1VQM - chains 0 and A of the 32 polymer chains in the assembly; structure by X-ray diffraction, 2.30 A resolution.

[Chain 0]
Molecule: 23S ribosomal RNA
Source organism: Haloarcula marismortui
Sequence (2922 nucleotides; row label = number of the first residue in the row):
     2 UUGGCUACUA UGCCAGCUGG UGGAUUGCUC GGCUCAGGCG CUGAUGAAGG ACGUGCCAAG
    62 CUGCGAUAAG CCAUGGGGAG CCGCACGGAG GCGAAGAACC AUGGAUUUCC GAAUGAGAAU
   122 CUCUCUAACA AUUGCUUCGC GCAAUGAGGA ACCCCGAGAA CUGAAACAUC UCAGUAUCGG
   182 GAGGAACAGA AAACGCAAUG UGAUGUCGUU AGUAACCGCG AGUGAACGCG AUACAGCCCA
   242 AACCGAAGCC CUCACGGGCA AUGUGGUGUC AGGGCUACCU CUCAUCAGCC GACCGUCUCG
   302 ACGAAGUCUC UUGGAACAGA GCGUGAUACA GGGUGACAAC CCCGUACUCG AGACCAGUAC
   362 GACGUGCGGU AGUGCCAGAG UAGCGGGGGU UGGAUAUCCC UCGCGAAUAA CGCAGGCAUC
   422 GACUGCGAAG GCUAAACACA ACCUGAGACC GAUAGUGAAC AAGUAGUGUG AACGAACGCU
   482 GCAAAGUACC CUCAGAAGGG AGGCGAAAUA GAGCAUGAAA UCAGUUGGCG AUCGAGCGAC
   542 AGGGCAUACA AGGUCCCUCG ACGAAUGACC GACGCGCGAG CGUCCAGUAA GACUCACGGG
   602 AAGCCGAUGU UCUGUCGUAC GUUUUGAAAA ACGAGCCAGG GAGUGUGUCU GCAUGGCAAG
   662 UCUAACCGGA GUAUCCGGGG AGGCACAGGG AAACCGACAU GGCCGCAGGG CUUUGCCCGA
   722 GGGCCGCCGU CUUCAAGGGC GGGGAGCCAU GUGGACACGA CCCGAAUCCG GACGAUCUAC
   782 GCAUGGACAA GAUGAAGCGU GCCGAAAGGC ACGUGGAAGU CUGUUAGAGU UGGUGUCCUA
   842 CAAUACCCUC UCGUGAUCUA UGUGUAGGGG UGAAAGGCCC AUCGAGUCCG GCAACAGCUG
   902 GUUCCAAUCG AAACAUGUCG AAGCAUGACC UCCGCCGAGG UAGUCUGUGA GGUAGAGCGA
   962 CCGAUUGGUG UGUCCGCCUC CGAGAGGAGU CGGCACACCU GUCAAACUCC AAACUUACAG
  1022 ACGCCGUUUG ACGCGGGGAU UCCGGUGCGC GGGGUAAGCC UGUGUACCAG GAGGGGAACA
  1082 ACCCAGAGAU AGGUUAAGGU CCCCAAGUGU GGAUUAAGUG UAAUCCUCUG AAGGUGGUCU
  1142 CGAGCCCUAG ACAGCCGGGA GGUGAGCUUA GAAGCAGCUA CCCUCUAAGA AAAGCGUAAC
  1202 AGCUUACCGG CCGAGGUUUG AGGCGCCCAA AAUGAUCGGG ACUCAAAUCC ACCACCGAGA
  1262 CCUGUCCGUA CCACUCAUAC UGGUAAUCGA GUAGAUUGGC GCUCUAAUUG GAUGGAAGUA
  1322 GGGGUGAAAA CUCCUAUGGA CCGAUUAGUG ACGAAAAUCC UGGCCAUAGU AGCAGCGAUA
  1382 GUCGGGUGAG AACCCCGACG GCCUAAUGGA UAAGGGUUCC UCAGCACUGC UGAUCAGCUG
  1442 AGGGUUAGCC GGUCCUAAGU CAUACCGCAA CUCGACUAUG ACGAAAUGGG AAACGGGUUA
  1502 AUAUUCCCGU GCCACUAUGC AGUGAAAGUU GACGCCCUGG GGUCGAUCAC GCUGGGCAUU
  1562 CGCCCAGUCG AACCGUCCAA CUCCGUGGAA GCCGUAAUGG CAGGAAGCGG ACGAACGGCG
  1622 GCAUAGGGAA ACGUGAUUCA ACCUGGGGCC CAUGAAAAGA CGAGCAUAGU GUCCGUACCG
  1682 AGAACCGACA CAGGUGUCCA UGGCGGCGAA AGCCAAGGCC UGUCGGGAGC AACCAACGUU
  1742 AGGGAAUUCG GCAAGUUAGU CCCGUACCUU CGGAAGAAGG GAUGCCUGCU CCGGAACGGA
  1802 GCAGGUCGCA GUGACUCGGA AGCUCGGACU GUCUAGUAAC AACAUAGGUG ACCGCAAAUC
  1862 CGCAAGGACU CGUACGGUCA CUGAAUCCUG CCCAGUGCAG GUAUCUGAAC ACCUCGUACA
  1922 AGAGGACGAA GGACCUGUCA ACGGCGGGGG UAACUAUGAC CCUCUUAAGG UAGCGUAGUA
  1982 CCUUGCCGCA UCAGUAGCGG CUUGCAUGAA UGGAUUAACC AGAGCUUCAC UGUCCCAACG
  2042 UUGGGCCCGG UGAACUGUAC AUUCCAGUGC GGAGUCUGGA GACACCCAGG GGGAAGCGAA
  2102 GACCCUAUGG AGCUUUACUG CAGGCUGUCG CUGAGACGUG GUCGCCGAUG UGCAGCAUAG
  2162 GUAGGAGACA CUACACAGGU ACCCGCGCUA GCGGGCCACC GAGUCAACAG UGAAAUACUA
  2222 CCCGUCGGUG ACUGCGACUC UCACUCCGGG AGGAGGACAC CGAUAGCCGG GCAGUUUGAC
  2282 UGGGGCGGUA CGCGCUCGAA AAGAUAUCGA GCGCGCCCUA UGGCUAUCUC AGCCGGGACA
  2342 GAGACCCGGC GAAGAGUGCA AGAGCAAAAG AUAGCUUGAC AGUGUUCUUC CCAACGAGGA
  2402 ACGCUGACGC GAAAGCGUGG UCUAGCGAAC CAAUUAGCCU GCUUGAUGCG GGCAAUUGAU
  2462 GACAGAAAAG CUACCCUAGG GAUAACAGAG UCGUCACUCG CAAGAGCACA UAUCGACCGA
  2522 GUGGCUUGCU ACCUCGAUGU CGGUUCCCUC CAUCCUGCCC GUGCAGAAGC GGGCAAGGGU
  2582 GAGGUUGUUC GCCUAUUAAA GGAGGUCGUG AGCUGGGUUU AGACCGUCGU GAGACAGGUC
  2642 GGCUGCUAUC UACUGGGUGU GUAAUGGUGU CUGACAAGAA CGACCGUAUA GUACGAGAGG
  2702 AACUACGGUU GGUGGCCACU GGUGUACCGG UUGUUCGAGA GAGCACGUGC CGGGUAGCCA
  2762 CGCCACACGG GGUAAGAGCU GAACGCAUCU AAGCUCGAAA CCCACUUGGA AAAGAGACAC
  2822 CGCCGAGGUC CCGCGUACAA GACGCGGUCG AUAGACUCGG GGUGUGCGCG UCGAGGUAAC
  2882 GAGACGUUAA GCCCACGAGC ACUAACAGAC CAAAGCCAUC AU
Unresolved in the structure: 2-9, 126-127, 715, 971-998, 1560, 1952-1963, 2137-2236, 2339-2343, 2665-2666, 2915-2923
Differences from the reference sequence: modified residue (628, 2587-2588, 2619, 2621)
Modified positions: 1MA (6-hydro-1-methyladenosine-5'-monophosphate) at position 628, OMU (o2'-methyluridine 5'-monophosphate) at position 2587, OMG (o2'-methylguanosine-5'-monophosphate) at position 2588, UR3 (3-methyluridine-5'-monophoshate) at position 2619, PSU (pseudouridine-5'-monophosphate) at position 2621
Bound ions: Mg2+ site 1 near G28 (its only coordinating residue here); Sr2+ site 1: C34, U457; Na+ site 1: C40, C443; Na+ site 2: G56, A59, G61; Sr2+ site 2: C85, A86, C87 (shared with 1 residue of chain T); Na+ site 3 near U108 (its only coordinating residue here); Na+ site 4: C141, G142; Na+ site 5 near U146 (its only coordinating residue here); Sr2+ site 3: G147, A183 (shared with 1 residue of chain M); Mg2+ site 2: C162, U2276; Mg2+ site 3: A165, A167, C168; Na+ site 6: A165, A166, A167; 47 more Mg2+ sites not listed; 53 more Na+ sites not listed; 2 more K+ sites not listed; 75 more Sr2+ sites not listed

[Chain A]
Molecule: 50S ribosomal protein L2P
Source organism: Haloarcula marismortui
UniProt: P20276 (RL2_HALMA); residues 0-239 here = UniProt positions 0-239
Amino-acid sequence (240 residues; numbered 0 to 239; the number before each row is that of its first residue; numbering starts at 0):
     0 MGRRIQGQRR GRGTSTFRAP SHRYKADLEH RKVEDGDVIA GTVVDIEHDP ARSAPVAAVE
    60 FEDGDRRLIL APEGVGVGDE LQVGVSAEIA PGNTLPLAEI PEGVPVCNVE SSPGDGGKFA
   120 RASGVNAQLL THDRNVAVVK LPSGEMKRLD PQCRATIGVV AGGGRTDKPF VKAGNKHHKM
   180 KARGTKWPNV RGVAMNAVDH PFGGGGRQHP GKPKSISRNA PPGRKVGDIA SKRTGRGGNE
Unresolved in the structure: 0, 238-239
Bound ions: Mg2+ site 1 near Leu27 (its only coordinating residue here); Sr2+ site 1 near Glu28 (its only coordinating residue here); Mg2+ site 2: Asn188 (shared with A1845(0), U1846(0) of chain 0); Sr2+ site 2: Phe201, Gly203 (shared with A2633(0) of chain 0)

[Chain 0 / chain A interface]
Pairs across the interface (251; chain 0 residue first):
  C781(0) with Thr15(A), hydrogen bond to the sugar
  G782(0) with Ser14(A), hydrogen bond to the sugar; Thr15(A), hydrogen bond to the sugar
  C783(0) with Ser14(A), sugar contact; His21(A), hydrogen bond to the phosphate; Lys180(A), phosphate contact
  A784(0) with His21(A), salt bridge to the phosphate; Arg22(A), salt bridge to the phosphate
  G820(0) with Lys171(A), salt bridge to the phosphate; Ala172(A), hydrogen bond to the base; Gly173(A), hydrogen bond to the base
  A857(0) with Ala172(A), base contact; Gly173(A), phosphate contact; His176(A), sugar contact; His177(A), salt bridge to the phosphate; Trp186(A), base contact
  U866(0) with Arg11(A), hydrogen bond to the phosphate; Thr13(A), sugar contact
  A867(0) with Arg11(A), salt bridge to the phosphate
  G870(0) with Arg3(A), salt bridge to the phosphate
  G871(0) with Arg2(A), hydrogen bond to the base; Arg3(A), salt bridge to the phosphate; Arg8(A), salt bridge to the phosphate; Arg11(A), phosphate contact
  U872(0) with Arg2(A), hydrogen bond to the base; Arg8(A), hydrogen bond to the base; Thr13(A), hydrogen bond to the phosphate; Phe16(A), phosphate contact
  G873(0) with Arg2(A), base contact; Arg8(A), hydrogen bond to the base; Thr15(A), phosphate contact; Lys185(A), salt bridge to the phosphate; Asp198(A), hydrogen bond to the base
  A874(0) with Lys185(A), salt bridge to the phosphate; Pro187(A), sugar contact; Val189(A), sugar contact
  A875(0) with Val189(A), sugar contact; Ala193(A), hydrogen bond to the sugar; Met194(A), base contact; Asp198(A), base contact
  G877(0) with Asn195(A), hydrogen bond to the sugar; Val197(A), base contact
  G878(0) with Arg2(A), hydrogen bond to the base
  C879(0) with Arg2(A), base contact
  A886(0) with Gly1(A), hydrogen bond to the base; Arg2(A), base contact
  A1459(0) with His21(A), sugar contact
  G1460(0) with Arg17(A), salt bridge to the phosphate
  C1652(0) with Ser52(A), hydrogen bond to the phosphate; Arg164(A), sugar contact; Thr165(A), base contact; Lys167(A), hydrogen bond to the base; Phe169(A), stacking on the base; Lys178(A), hydrogen bond to the base
  A1653(0) with His47(A), salt bridge to the phosphate; Ser52(A), hydrogen bond to the phosphate; His177(A), stacking on the base; Lys178(A), sugar contact
  U1654(0) with His47(A), stacking on the base; Pro49(A), phosphate contact; Ala181(A), phosphate contact
  C1844(0) with Val189(A), sugar contact; Arg190(A), salt bridge to the phosphate; Ala193(A), sugar contact; Gln207(A), hydrogen bond to the phosphate
  A1845(0) with Pro187(A), sugar contact; Asn188(A), phosphate contact; Val189(A), phosphate contact; Arg190(A), salt bridge to the phosphate
  U1846(0) with Ala172(A), hydrogen bond to the sugar; Trp186(A), sugar contact; Pro187(A), phosphate contact; Asn188(A), hydrogen bond to the phosphate
  A1847(0) with Phe169(A), hydrogen bond to the phosphate; Val170(A), hydrogen bond to the sugar; Lys171(A), sugar contact; Lys175(A), salt bridge to the phosphate; Trp186(A), hydrogen bond to the phosphate
  G1848(0) with Pro168(A), phosphate contact; Phe169(A), hydrogen bond to the phosphate
  U1850(0) with Arg235(A), hydrogen bond to the phosphate
  G1851(0) with Asp227(A), hydrogen bond to the base; Thr233(A), sugar contact; Gly234(A), sugar contact; Arg235(A), salt bridge to the phosphate
  A1852(0) with Asp227(A), sugar contact; Ile228(A), hydrogen bond to the sugar; Ser230(A), phosphate contact; Lys231(A), phosphate contact; Arg232(A), sugar contact
  C1853(0) with Arg217(A), hydrogen bond to the sugar; Ile228(A), sugar contact; Ala229(A), sugar contact; Ser230(A), phosphate contact; Lys231(A), salt bridge to the phosphate
  C1854(0) with Lys231(A), salt bridge to the phosphate
  G1855(0) with Phe118(A), base contact; Leu140(A), base contact; Pro141(A), base contact; Ser142(A), hydrogen bond to the base; Glu144(A), hydrogen bond to the sugar; Lys146(A), hydrogen bond to the phosphate
  C1856(0) with Lys117(A), sugar contact; Lys146(A), salt bridge to the phosphate
  A1857(0) with Ser110(A), hydrogen bond to the phosphate; Lys117(A), phosphate contact
  A1859(0) with Arg217(A), hydrogen bond to the phosphate
  U1860(0) with Arg9(A), hydrogen bond to the base; Arg217(A), salt bridge to the phosphate; Lys224(A), salt bridge to the phosphate; Ile228(A), sugar contact
  C1861(0) with Gly6(A), hydrogen bond to the sugar; Gln7(A), hydrogen bond to the sugar; Gly10(A), hydrogen bond to the sugar; Pro221(A), phosphate contact; Lys224(A), phosphate contact
  C1862(0) with Arg3(A), hydrogen bond to the phosphate; Gln7(A), hydrogen bond to the phosphate; Gly10(A), sugar contact; Arg11(A), sugar contact; Pro221(A), phosphate contact
  G1863(0) with Arg3(A), salt bridge to the phosphate
  G1868(0) with Gly10(A), hydrogen bond to the base
  A1869(0) with Arg9(A), sugar contact; Gly12(A), sugar contact; Arg17(A), phosphate contact
  C1870(0) with Arg9(A), sugar contact; Phe16(A), sugar contact; Arg17(A), phosphate contact; Ala18(A), hydrogen bond to the phosphate; Gly183(A), phosphate contact
  U1871(0) with Ala18(A), phosphate contact; Gly183(A), hydrogen bond to the phosphate
  C1872(0) with Ser20(A), hydrogen bond to the phosphate; Tyr23(A), base contact; Ala25(A), hydrogen bond to the sugar; Asp26(A), hydrogen bond to the base
  G1873(0) with Ala50(A), sugar contact; Arg51(A), phosphate contact; Arg120(A), salt bridge to the phosphate
  U1874(0) with Arg51(A), phosphate contact; Lys117(A), hydrogen bond to the sugar; Phe118(A), sugar contact; Ala119(A), hydrogen bond to the sugar; Arg120(A), salt bridge to the phosphate; Ala121(A), phosphate contact
  A1875(0) with Ala119(A), hydrogen bond to the phosphate; Arg120(A), hydrogen bond to the phosphate; Ala121(A), hydrogen bond to the phosphate; Val124(A), phosphate contact; Pro141(A), sugar contact; Ser142(A), hydrogen bond to the sugar
  C1876(0) with Ala121(A), sugar contact; Ser122(A), hydrogen bond to the sugar; Gly123(A), hydrogen bond to the base; Val124(A), base contact; Pro141(A), phosphate contact; Gly162(A), base contact; Gly163(A), hydrogen bond to the base; Arg164(A), hydrogen bond to the phosphate; Thr165(A), base contact
  G1877(0) with Arg164(A), salt bridge to the phosphate
  G1878(0) with Arg182(A), salt bridge to the phosphate
  U1879(0) with Arg9(A), sugar contact; Gly183(A), phosphate contact; Thr184(A), hydrogen bond to the phosphate
  C1880(0) with Gly6(A), phosphate contact; Arg9(A), salt bridge to the phosphate; Val225(A), sugar contact; Gly226(A), hydrogen bond to the sugar
  A1881(0) with His199(A), salt bridge to the phosphate; Phe201(A), phosphate contact; Lys213(A), sugar contact; Val225(A), phosphate contact; Gly226(A), sugar contact
  C1882(0) with Arg190(A), phosphate contact; Gly191(A), hydrogen bond to the phosphate; Val192(A), hydrogen bond to the phosphate; Phe201(A), phosphate contact; Lys213(A), hydrogen bond to the sugar
  U1883(0) with Arg190(A), salt bridge to the phosphate
  G1884(0) with Arg190(A), base contact
  G1898(0) with Pro212(A), sugar contact; Ser214(A), hydrogen bond to the sugar
  C1899(0) with Ser214(A), sugar contact; Ile215(A), sugar contact; Ser216(A), sugar contact; Ala229(A), sugar contact; Ser230(A), hydrogen bond to the sugar
  A1900(0) with Ser216(A), phosphate contact; Arg217(A), hydrogen bond to the phosphate; Ala229(A), sugar contact; Ser230(A), sugar contact; Lys231(A), sugar contact
  G1938(0) with Lys231(A), hydrogen bond to the base
  U1939(0) with Arg232(A), hydrogen bond to the phosphate; Thr233(A), hydrogen bond to the sugar; Gly237(A), phosphate contact
  C1940(0) with Thr233(A), sugar contact; Gly234(A), phosphate contact; Gly236(A), hydrogen bond to the phosphate; Gly237(A), phosphate contact
  A1941(0) with Gly234(A), sugar contact; Arg235(A), base contact
  A1942(0) with Pro212(A), sugar contact; Lys213(A), salt bridge to the phosphate; Asp227(A), sugar contact; Thr233(A), hydrogen bond to the sugar; Gly234(A), hydrogen bond to the phosphate
  C1943(0) with Pro209(A), phosphate contact; Lys211(A), sugar contact; Pro212(A), sugar contact
  G1944(0) with His208(A), salt bridge to the phosphate; Pro209(A), phosphate contact
  U2012(0) with Gln207(A), sugar contact
  C2114(0) with Gly1(A), hydrogen bond to the phosphate; Ala196(A), sugar contact; Val197(A), phosphate contact
  U2115(0) with Ala196(A), phosphate contact
  A2123(0) with Pro220(A), base contact
  G2124(0) with Asn218(A), base contact
  G2125(0) with Asn218(A), hydrogen bond to the sugar
  C2126(0) with Asn218(A), sugar contact
  C2248(0) with Ser111(A), hydrogen bond to the sugar; Pro112(A), hydrogen bond to the sugar
  G2249(0) with Gly113(A), sugar contact; Asp114(A), phosphate contact
  G2250(0) with Lys31(A), salt bridge to the phosphate
  G2254(0) with Asp149(A), sugar contact
  A2255(0) with Asp149(A), sugar contact
  G2270(0) with Arg223(A), sugar contact
  G2272(0) with Pro220(A), base contact; Pro221(A), sugar contact; Gly222(A), sugar contact; Arg223(A), sugar contact
  C2273(0) with Gly1(A), hydrogen bond to the phosphate
  C2625(0) with Gly205(A), phosphate contact; Gln207(A), phosphate contact
  C2626(0) with Arg206(A), phosphate contact
  C2629(0) with Arg206(A), base contact
  G2630(0) with Arg206(A), hydrogen bond to the base; His208(A), base contact
  U2631(0) with Gly210(A), sugar contact
  G2632(0) with His208(A), phosphate contact; Gly210(A), sugar contact
  A2633(0) with Gly202(A), phosphate contact; Gly203(A), phosphate contact; Gly204(A), hydrogen bond to the phosphate
  G2634(0) with Gly203(A), phosphate contact; Gly204(A), hydrogen bond to the phosphate; Gly205(A), hydrogen bond to the base
Other interface residues (no listed pair), chain 0 (99 interface residues in all): U858, G865, A876, G1655, A1843, U2117, G2271, A2274
Other interface residues (no listed pair), chain A (124 interface residues in all): Gln5, Lys24, Leu27, Val32, Glu33, Gly161

[In short]
Chain 0 and chain A form an interface of 99 and 124 residues respectively; the contacts include 82 hydrogen
bonds, 32 salt bridges and 3 aromatic stacking contacts. Polar contacts include G820(0)-Ala172(A),
G820(0)-Gly173(A) and G871(0)-Arg2(A). The Sr2+ site 1 is built by C34(0) and U457(0).
Chain 0 is 23S ribosomal RNA and chain A is 50S ribosomal protein L2P, both from Haloarcula marismortui; the
structure, The structure of the transition state analogue "DAN" bound to the large ribosomal subunit of
haloarcula ..., was determined by X-ray diffraction together with 1VQ4, 1VQ5, 1VQ8, 1VQ9, 1VQK, 1VQL, 1VQO and
1VQP from the same study.
